6TBO - chains A and B; structure by X-ray diffraction, 2.07 A resolution.

# Chain A
Molecule: Genome polyprotein
Source organism: Southampton virus (serotype 3)
Notes: EC 3.6.1.15, 3.4.22.66, 2.7.7.48
Reference sequence: Q04544 (POLG_SOUV3); residues 1-172 here correspond to UniProt positions 1100-1271 (UniProt number = residue number + 1099)
Chain sequence (172 residues; each row starts with the number of its first residue):
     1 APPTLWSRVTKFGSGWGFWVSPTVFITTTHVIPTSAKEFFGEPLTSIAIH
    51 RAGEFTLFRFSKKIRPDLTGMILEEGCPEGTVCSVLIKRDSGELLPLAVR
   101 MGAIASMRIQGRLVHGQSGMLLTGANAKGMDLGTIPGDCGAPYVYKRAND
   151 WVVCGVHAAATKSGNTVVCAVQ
Ligand contacts: N-(4-hydroxyphenyl)-3-phenyl-propanamide (N0E): R100, L121, L122, G124, A125
Swiss-Prot annotation at these positions:
  - active site (For 3CLpro activity): H30, E54, C139
Reported in the primary citation:
  - binding site for N-(4-hydroxyphenyl)-3-phenyl-propanamide: R100, L122

# Chain B
Molecule: Genome polyprotein
Source organism: Southampton virus (serotype 3)
Notes: EC 3.6.1.15, 3.4.22.66, 2.7.7.48
Reference sequence: Q04544 (POLG_SOUV3); residues 2-173 here correspond to UniProt positions 1101-1272 (UniProt number = residue number + 1099)
Chain sequence (172 residues; each row starts with the number of its first residue):
     2 PPTLWSRVTKFGSGWGFWVSPTVFITTTHVIPTSAKEFFGEPLTSIAIHR
    52 AGEFTLFRFSKKIRPDLTGMILEEGCPEGTVCSVLIKRDSGELLPLAVRM
   102 GAIASMRIQGRLVHGQSGMLLTGANAKGMDLGTIPGDCGAPYVYKRANDW
   152 VVCGVHAAATKSGNTVVCAVQA
Ligand contacts: N-(4-hydroxyphenyl)-3-phenyl-propanamide (N0E): V82, L122, T123, G124
Swiss-Prot annotation at these positions:
  - active site (For 3CLpro activity): H30, E54, C139

# Chain A / chain B interface
Residue-residue contacts (37):
  A1(A) - E93(B)  hydrogen bond (backbone-side chain)
  A1(A) - D131(B)  hydrogen bond (backbone-side chain)
  W6(A) - E93(B)  hydrogen bond
  V82(A) - T123(B)
  V82(A) - M130(B)
  V82(A) - L132(B)  hydrophobic
  S84(A) - M130(B)
  E93(A) - G92(B)
  E93(A) - L94(B)
  L94(A) - G92(B)  hydrogen bond (backbone-backbone)
  L94(A) - E93(B)
  L94(A) - L94(B)  hydrogen bond (backbone-backbone)
  L95(A) - L94(B)
  L95(A) - P96(B)
  P96(A) - L94(B)
  P96(A) - L95(B)
  P96(A) - D131(B)
  A98(A) - L132(B)  hydrophobic
  L122(A) - L97(B)
  L122(A) - A98(B)  hydrogen bond (backbone-backbone)
  T123(A) - S84(B)  hydrogen bond (backbone-side chain)
  T123(A) - P96(B)
  T123(A) - L97(B)
  T123(A) - A98(B)
  G124(A) - S84(B)
  G124(A) - A98(B)
  A125(A) - V82(B)  hydrophobic
  N126(A) - K146(B)
  D131(A) - T4(B)  hydrogen bond
  D131(A) - L5(B)
  D131(A) - W6(B)  hydrogen bond (backbone-side chain)
  L132(A) - S84(B)
  L132(A) - P96(B)  hydrophobic
  L132(A) - W151(B)  hydrophobic
  K146(A) - G129(B)
  K146(A) - M130(B)
  R147(A) - K128(B)  hydrogen bond (backbone-side chain)
Other interface residues (no listed pair), chain A (24 interface residues in all): C83, G92, L97, V144, Y145, W151
Other interface residues (no listed pair), chain B (22 interface residues in all): L86, L122

# In short
The interface between chain A and chain B involves 24 residues on one side and 22 on the other; the contacts
include 10 hydrogen bonds. Polar pairs include A1(A)-E93(B), A1(A)-D131(B) and W6(A)-E93(B).
N-(4-hydroxyphenyl)-3-phenyl-propanamide is bound between chain A and chain B. From the paper: a binding site
for N-(4-hydroxyphenyl)-3-phenyl-propanamide at R100(A) and L122(A).
Here chain A is Genome polyprotein and chain B is Genome polyprotein, both from Southampton virus (serotype
3). Entry 6TBO (3C-like protease from Southampton virus complexed with FMOPL000363a) was determined by X-ray
diffraction (same publication as 6T1Q, 6T2I, 6T2X, 6T3G, 6T49, 6T4E and 14 further entries).
